Entry 6AJ3 (electron microscopy, 3.80 A resolution); this record covers chains B and C of the 3 polymer chains in the assembly.

== Chain B ==
Protein: Capsid protein VP2
Source organism: Enterovirus D68
Reference sequence: A0A0A7X639 (A0A0A7X639_9ENTO); residues 1-248 here correspond to UniProt positions 70-317 (UniProt number = residue number + 69)
Chain sequence (248 residues; row label = number of the first residue in the row):
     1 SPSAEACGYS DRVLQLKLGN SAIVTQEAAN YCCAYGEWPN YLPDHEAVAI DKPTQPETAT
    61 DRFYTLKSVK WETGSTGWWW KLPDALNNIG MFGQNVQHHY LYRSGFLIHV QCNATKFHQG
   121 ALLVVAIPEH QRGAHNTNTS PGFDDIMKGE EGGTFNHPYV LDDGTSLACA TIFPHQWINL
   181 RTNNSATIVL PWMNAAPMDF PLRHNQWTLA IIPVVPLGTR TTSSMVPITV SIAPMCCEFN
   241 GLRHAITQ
Not modelled in the structure: 1-62, 93-102, 239-248

== Chain C ==
Protein: Capsid protein VP3
Source organism: Enterovirus D68
Chain sequence (247 residues; each row starts with the number of its first residue):
     1 GVPTYLLPGS GQFLTTDDHS SAPALPCFNP TPEMHIPGQV RNMLEVVQVE SMMEINNTES
    61 AVGMERLKVD ISALTDVDQL LFNIPLDIQL DGPLRNTLVG NISRYYTHWS GSLEMTFMFC
   121 GSFMATGKLI LCYTPPGGSC PTTRETAMLG THIVWDFGLQ SSVTLIIPWI SGSHYRMFNN
   181 DAKSTNANVG YVTCFMQTNL IVPSESSDTC SLIGFIAAKD DFSLRLMRDS PDIGQLDHLH
   241 AAEAAYQ
Not modelled in the structure: 175-188, 235-247

== Chain B / chain C interface ==
Pairs across the interface (50):
  Lys-116(B) / Phe-123(C)  hydrogen bond (backbone-backbone)
  Phe-117(B) / Ser-122(C)
  Phe-117(B) / Glu-205(C)
  Phe-117(B) / Ser-206(C)  hydrogen bond (backbone-side chain)
  His-118(B) / Ser-122(C)
  Gln-119(B) / Cys-120(C)
  Gln-119(B) / Gly-121(C)
  Gln-119(B) / Ser-122(C)
  Gly-120(B) / Cys-120(C)
  Ala-121(B) / Cys-120(C)  hydrophobic
  Pro-158(B) / Met-64(C)  hydrophobic
  Tyr-159(B) / Glu-54(C)  hydrogen bond
  Tyr-159(B) / Gly-63(C)
  Tyr-159(B) / Met-64(C)  hydrophobic
  Tyr-159(B) / Asn-96(C)
  Ser-166(B) / Asn-96(C)  hydrogen bond
  Leu-167(B) / Met-52(C)  hydrophobic
  Ala-168(B) / Ser-51(C)
  Ala-168(B) / Met-52(C)  hydrogen bond (backbone-backbone)
  Ala-168(B) / Asn-96(C)
  Cys-169(B) / Thr-97(C)
  Cys-169(B) / Leu-98(C)  hydrogen bond (side chain-backbone)
  Cys-169(B) / Asn-101(C)
  Thr-171(B) / Val-49(C)
  Thr-171(B) / Glu-50(C)  hydrogen bond (side chain-backbone)
  Thr-171(B) / Ser-51(C)
  Ile-172(B) / Val-49(C)  hydrophobic
  Trp-177(B) / Met-52(C)  hydrophobic
  Trp-177(B) / Phe-215(C)  hydrophobic
  Asn-179(B) / Phe-119(C)  hydrogen bond (side chain-backbone)
  Arg-181(B) / Phe-119(C)
  Arg-181(B) / Gly-121(C)
  Arg-181(B) / Ser-122(C)  hydrogen bond (side chain-backbone)
  Arg-181(B) / Phe-123(C)
  Arg-181(B) / Ala-125(C)  hydrogen bond (side chain-backbone)
  Arg-181(B) / Phe-157(C)
  Arg-181(B) / Gly-158(C)
  Met-193(B) / Pro-37(C)
  Asn-194(B) / Met-34(C)
  Ala-195(B) / Met-34(C)
  Pro-213(B) / Met-64(C)
  Val-214(B) / Met-52(C)  hydrophobic
  Val-214(B) / Met-64(C)
  Val-215(B) / Ser-211(C)
  Val-215(B) / Ile-213(C)  hydrophobic
  Gly-218(B) / Ser-207(C)
  Thr-219(B) / Ser-207(C)
  Arg-220(B) / Ser-204(C)
  Arg-220(B) / Glu-205(C)  salt bridge
  Arg-220(B) / Ser-207(C)
Also at the interface, not in a pair above, chain B (31 interface residues in all): Thr-182, Pro-191, Trp-192, Pro-197, Pro-216
Also at the interface, not in a pair above, chain C (34 interface residues in all): Ile-36, Leu-67, Lys-68, Met-118, Ser-161, Thr-209

== Overview ==
31 residues of chain B and 34 residues of chain C are in contact, with 10 hydrogen bonds and 1 salt bridge.
Polar contacts include Arg-220(B)/Glu-205(C), Phe-117(B)/Ser-206(C) and Tyr-159(B)/Glu-54(C).
Here chain B is Capsid protein VP2 and chain C is Capsid protein VP3, both from Enterovirus D68. Entry 6AJ3
(The structure of Enterovirus D68 procapsid) was determined by electron microscopy together with 6AJ0 and 6AJ2
from the same study.
